PDB entry 1X7N | X-ray diffraction, 1.89 A resolution | chain A

Chain A:
Protein: Glucose-6-phosphate isomerase
Source organism: Pyrococcus furiosus
Notes: EC 5.3.1.9
UniProt: P83194 (G6PI_PYRFU); residues 1-189 here = UniProt positions 1-189
Sequence (190 residues; each row starts with the number of its first residue; numbering starts at 0):
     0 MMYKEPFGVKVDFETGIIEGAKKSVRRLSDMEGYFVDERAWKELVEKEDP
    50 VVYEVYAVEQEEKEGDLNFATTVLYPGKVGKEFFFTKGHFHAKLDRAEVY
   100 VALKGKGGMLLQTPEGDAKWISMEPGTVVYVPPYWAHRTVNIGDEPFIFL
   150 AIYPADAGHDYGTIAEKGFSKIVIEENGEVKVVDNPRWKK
Disordered / not traced: 189
Construct notes: initiating methionine (0)
Swiss-Prot annotation at these positions:
  - binding site (Fe cation): H88, H90, E97, H136
Ion coordination: Mn2+: H88, H90, E97, H136 (together with 5-phosphoarabinonic acid)
Residues lining bound ligands: 5-phosphoarabinonic acid (PA5): Y52, V54, A69, T71, T85, K86, G87, H88, E97, Y99, H136, T138, F148, A150, Y152, H158, Y160

In short:
Chain A binds 5-phosphoarabinonic acid. H88, H90, E97 and H136 form the Mn2+ site. From UniProt: 4 Fe
cation-binding residues.
Chain A is Glucose-6-phosphate isomerase (Pyrococcus furiosus); the structure, The crystal structure of
Pyrococcus furiosus phosphoglucose isomerase with bound 5-phospho-D-arabinonate and Manganese, was determined
by X-ray diffraction (same publication as 1X82 and 1X8E).
